1H6D - chains C and D of the 4 polymer chains in the assembly; structure by X-ray diffraction, 2.05 A resolution.

# Chain C (and D)
Protein: Precursor form of glucose-fructose oxidoreductase
From: Zymomonas mobilis
Notes: EC 1.1.99.28; chain D of this document is another copy of the same molecule, construct and numbering; everything in this record applies to it too
Reference sequence: P75002 (P75002); residue numbers follow UniProt; this construct covers 1-433
Amino-acid sequence (433 residues; each row starts with the number of its first residue):
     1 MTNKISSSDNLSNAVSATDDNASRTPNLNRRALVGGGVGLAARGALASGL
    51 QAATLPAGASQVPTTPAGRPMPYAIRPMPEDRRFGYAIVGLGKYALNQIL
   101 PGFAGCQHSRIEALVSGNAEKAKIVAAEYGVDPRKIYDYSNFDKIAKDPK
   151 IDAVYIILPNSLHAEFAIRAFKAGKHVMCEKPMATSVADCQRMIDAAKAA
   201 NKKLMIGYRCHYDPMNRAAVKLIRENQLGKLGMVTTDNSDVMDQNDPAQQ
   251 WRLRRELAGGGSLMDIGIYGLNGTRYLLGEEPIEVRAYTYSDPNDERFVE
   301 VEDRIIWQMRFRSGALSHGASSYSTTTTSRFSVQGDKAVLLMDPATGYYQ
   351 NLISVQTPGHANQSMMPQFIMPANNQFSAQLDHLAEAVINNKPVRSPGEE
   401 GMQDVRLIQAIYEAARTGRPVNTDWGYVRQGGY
Not modelled in the structure: 1-51
Small-molecule neighbours:
  - NADPH (NDP; NADPH dihydro-nicotinamide-adenine-dinucleotide phosphate), molecule 1: Val62, Pro63, Thr65, Pro66, Ala67, Gly68, Arg69
  - NADPH (NDP), molecule 2: Gly90, Leu91, Gly92, Lys93, Tyr94, Ala95, Ser116, Gly117, Asn118, Lys121, Tyr139, Ile157, Leu158, Pro159, Asn160, Leu162, His163, Glu180, Lys181, Pro182, Gly207, Arg209, Pro247, Ala248, Trp251, Arg252, Leu257, Asp265, Tyr269, Tyr348

# Interface between chain C and chain D
Pairs across the interface - 87 pairs, chain C then chain D:
  Gly232(C) - Arg304(D)  hydrogen bond (backbone-side chain)
  Gly232(C) - Thr325(D)
  Met233(C) - Arg304(D)
  Met233(C) - Ala320(D)  hydrophobic
  Thr235(C) - Thr235(D)
  Thr235(C) - Asp237(D)  hydrogen bond
  Thr236(C) - His318(D)
  Asp237(C) - Thr235(D)  hydrogen bond
  Asp237(C) - His318(D)  salt bridge
  Asp237(C) - Gln334(D)
  Ser239(C) - Gln334(D)  hydrogen bond
  Val241(C) - Asp336(D)
  Glu284(C) - Tyr288(D)  hydrogen bond
  Arg286(C) - Tyr288(D)
  Tyr288(C) - Glu284(D)  hydrogen bond
  Tyr288(C) - Arg286(D)
  Tyr288(C) - Gln308(D)
  Tyr288(C) - Arg310(D)  hydrogen bond
  Tyr288(C) - Leu316(D)  hydrophobic
  Tyr290(C) - Arg310(D)
  Tyr290(C) - Gly314(D)
  Tyr290(C) - Leu316(D)  hydrophobic
  Arg304(C) - Gly232(D)  hydrogen bond (side chain-backbone)
  Arg304(C) - Gly314(D)  hydrogen bond (side chain-backbone)
  Arg304(C) - Ala315(D)
  Arg304(C) - Leu316(D)
  Ile306(C) - Met233(D)  hydrophobic
  Ile306(C) - Gln308(D)
  Ile306(C) - Ser317(D)
  Ile306(C) - His318(D)
  Gln308(C) - Tyr288(D)
  Gln308(C) - Ile306(D)
  Arg310(C) - Tyr288(D)  hydrogen bond
  Arg310(C) - Tyr290(D)
  Gly314(C) - Tyr290(D)
  Gly314(C) - Arg304(D)  hydrogen bond (backbone-side chain)
  Ala315(C) - Arg304(D)
  Leu316(C) - Tyr290(D)  hydrophobic
  Leu316(C) - Arg304(D)
  Ser317(C) - Ile306(D)
  His318(C) - Thr236(D)
  His318(C) - Asp237(D)  salt bridge
  His318(C) - Ile306(D)
  His318(C) - His318(D)  hydrogen bond
  His318(C) - Gly319(D)
  His318(C) - Ala320(D)
  Gly319(C) - His318(D)
  Ala320(C) - Met233(D)  hydrophobic
  Ala320(C) - His318(D)
  Ser324(C) - Asp336(D)
  Thr325(C) - Gly232(D)
  Thr325(C) - Gln334(D)  hydrogen bond
  Thr325(C) - Gly335(D)
  Thr326(C) - Gly335(D)  hydrogen bond (backbone-backbone)
  Thr326(C) - Asp336(D)
  Thr326(C) - Lys337(D)
  Thr326(C) - Ala338(D)
  Thr326(C) - Val339(D)
  Thr327(C) - Val339(D)
  Thr327(C) - Pro358(D)
  Thr328(C) - Gln334(D)  hydrogen bond
  Thr328(C) - Val339(D)
  Arg330(C) - Ser332(D)  hydrogen bond
  Arg330(C) - Gln356(D)  hydrogen bond
  Ser332(C) - Arg330(D)  hydrogen bond
  Gln334(C) - Asp237(D)
  Gln334(C) - Ser239(D)  hydrogen bond
  Gln334(C) - Thr325(D)  hydrogen bond
  Gln334(C) - Thr328(D)  hydrogen bond
  Gly335(C) - Thr325(D)
  Gly335(C) - Thr326(D)  hydrogen bond (backbone-backbone)
  Asp336(C) - Val241(D)
  Asp336(C) - Ser324(D)
  Asp336(C) - Thr326(D)
  Lys337(C) - Thr326(D)
  Ala338(C) - Thr326(D)
  Val339(C) - Thr326(D)
  Val339(C) - Thr327(D)
  Val339(C) - Thr328(D)
  Leu341(C) - Arg330(D)
  Leu341(C) - Asp343(D)
  Asp343(C) - Leu341(D)
  Asp343(C) - Gln356(D)
  Gln356(C) - Arg330(D)
  Gln356(C) - Asp343(D)
  Pro358(C) - Thr327(D)
  Gly418(C) - Gly418(D)
Also at the interface, not in a pair above, chain C (42 interface residues in all): Ser321, Ser322
Also at the interface, not in a pair above, chain D (42 interface residues in all): Ala287, Ser321

# In short
Chain C and chain D each contribute 42 residues to their interface, with 22 hydrogen bonds and 2 salt bridges.
Among the polar pairs are Asp237(C)-His318(D), Gly232(C)-Arg304(D) and Thr235(C)-Asp237(D). Bound to chain C:
NADPH.
Both chains are Precursor form of glucose-fructose oxidoreductase (Zymomonas mobilis). Entry 1H6D (Oxidized
Precursor Form of Glucose-Fructose Oxidoreductase from Zymomonas mobilis complexed with glycerol) was
determined by X-ray diffraction (same publication as 1H6A, 1H6B and 1H6C).
